Entry 6PVS (X-ray diffraction, 2.58 A resolution); this record covers chain A.

== Chain A ==
Name: NNMT protein
Organism: Homo sapiens
UniProt: Q6FH49 (Q6FH49_HUMAN); numbering as in UniProt (aligned over 1-264)
Sequence (283 residues; row label = number of the first residue in the row; numbers below 1 keep their minus sign (Met-18 is residue -18)):
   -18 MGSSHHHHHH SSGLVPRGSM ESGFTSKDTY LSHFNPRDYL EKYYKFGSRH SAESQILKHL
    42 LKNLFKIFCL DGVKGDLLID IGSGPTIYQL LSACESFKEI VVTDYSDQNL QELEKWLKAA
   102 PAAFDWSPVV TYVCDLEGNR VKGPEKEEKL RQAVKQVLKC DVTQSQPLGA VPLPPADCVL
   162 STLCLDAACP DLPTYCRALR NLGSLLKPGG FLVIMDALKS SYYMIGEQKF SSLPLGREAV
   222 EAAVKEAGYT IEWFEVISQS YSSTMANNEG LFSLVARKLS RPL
Not modelled in the structure: -18 to -10, 261-264
Differences from the reference sequence: expression tag (-18 to 0); engineered mutation Ala100 (Lys in Q6FH49), Ala101 (Glu in Q6FH49), Ala103 (Glu in Q6FH49)
Ligand contacts: P0V (9-(5-{[(3R)-3-amino-3-carboxypropyl][3-(3-carbamoylphenyl)prop-2-yn-1-yl]amino}-5-deoxy-alpha-D-lyxofuranosyl)-9H-purin-6-amine): Lys8, Tyr11, Phe15, Tyr20, Tyr24, Tyr25, Gly63, Ser64, Gly65, Thr67, Tyr69, Gln70, Asp85, Tyr86, Ser87, Asn90, Cys141, Asp142, Val143, Thr144, Thr163, Leu164, Cys165, Asp167, Ala168, Ala169, Ala198, Ser201, Tyr203, Tyr204, Ser213, Tyr242, Ala247
Reported in the primary citation:
  - binding site for P0V: Tyr20, Tyr25, Gly63, Ser64, Thr67, Tyr69, Asp85, Asn90, Asp142, Val143, Thr163, Ser201, Ser213

== Overview ==
Chain A binds compound P0V. The paper reports a binding site for P0V at Tyr20, Tyr25 and Gly63 among others.
Chain A is NNMT protein (Homo sapiens); the structure, Structure of Nicotinamide N-Methyltransferase (NNMT) in
complex with inhibitor LL320, was determined by X-ray diffraction together with 6PVE from the same study.
